Entry 5IWA (X-ray diffraction, 3.50 A resolution); this record covers chains H and A of the 21 polymer chains in the assembly.

== Chain H ==
Molecule: 30S ribosomal protein S8
Organism: Thermus thermophilus HB8
UniProtKB: Q5SHQ2 (RS8_THET8); numbering as in UniProt (aligned over 1-138)
Chain sequence (138 residues; each row starts with the number of its first residue):
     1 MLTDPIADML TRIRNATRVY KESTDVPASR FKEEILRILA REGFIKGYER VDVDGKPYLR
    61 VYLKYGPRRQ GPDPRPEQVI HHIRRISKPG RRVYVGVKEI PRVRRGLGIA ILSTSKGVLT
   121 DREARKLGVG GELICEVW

== Chain A ==
Molecule: 16S ribosomal RNA
Organism: Thermus thermophilus HB8
Sequence (1509 nucleotides; row label = number of the first residue in the row; note: 42 numbers in that range are skipped by the numbering (no residue carries them; nothing is unmodelled there); a row labelled like 190A-190L holds insertion residues (190A, then the next letters in order)):
     1 AAAUUGGAGA GUUUGAUCCU GGCUCAGGGU GAACGCUGGC GGCGUGCCUA AGACAUGCAA
    61 GUCGUGCGGG
    73 CCGCGGGGUU UUA
    89 CUCCG
    95 UGGUC
   101 AGCGGCGGAC GGGUGAGUAA CGCGUGGGU
  129A G
   130 ACCUACCCGG AAGAGGGGGA CAACCCGGGG AAACUCGGGC UAAUCCCCCA UGUGGACCCG
   190 C
190A-190L CCCUUGGGGUGU
   191 GUCCAAAGGG CUUU
   216 GCCCGCUUCC GGAUGGGCCC GCGUCCCAUC AGCUAGUUGG UGGGGUAAUG GCCCACCAAG
   276 GCGACGACGG GUAGCCGGUC UGAGAGGAUG GCCGGCCACA GGGGCACUGA GACACGGGCC
   336 CCACUCCUAC GGGAGGCAGC AGUUAGGAAU CUUCCGCAAU GGGCGCAAGC CUGACGGAGC
   396 GACGCCGCUU GGAGGAAGAA GCCCUUCGGG GUGUAAACUC CUGAA
   442 CCCGGGACGA AACCCCCGAC GA
   474 GGGGACUGAC GGUACCGGG
   494 GUAAUAGCGC CGGCCAACUC CGUGCCAGCA GCCGCGGUAA UACGGAGGGC GCGAGCGUUA
   554 CCCGGAUUCA CUGGGCGUAA AGGGCGUGUA GGCGGCCUGG GGCGUCCCAU GUGAAAGACC
   614 ACGGCUCAAC CGUGGGGGAG CGUGGGAUAC GCUCAGGCUA GACGGUGGGA GAGGGUGGUG
   674 GAAUUCCCGG AGUAGCGGUG AAAUGCGCAG AUACCGGGAG GAACGCCGAU GGCGAAGGCA
   734 GCCACCUGGU CCACCCGUGA CGCUGAGGCG CGAAAGCGUG GGGAGCAAAC CGGAUUAGAU
   794 ACCCGGGUAG UCCACGCCCU AAACGAUGCG CGCUAGGUCU CUGGGUCU
   848 CCUGGGGGCC GAAGCUAACG CGUUAAGCGC GCCGCCUGGG GAGUACGGCC GCAAGGCUGA
   908 AACUCAAAGG AAUUGACGGG GGCCCGCACA AGCGGUGGAG CAUGUGGUUU AAUUCGAAGC
   968 AACGCGAAGA ACCUUACCAG GCCUUGACAU GCUAGG
 1003A G
  1004 AACCCGGGUG AAAGCCUGGG GUGCCCC
1030A-1030D GCGA
  1031 GGGGAGCCCU AGCACAGGUG CUGCAUGGCC GUCGUCAGCU CGUGCCGUGA GGUGUUGGGU
  1091 UAAGUCCCGC AACGAGCGCA ACCCCCGCCG UUAGUUGCCA GCGGUUCGGC CGGGCACUCU
  1151 AACGGGACUG CCCGCGAAA
  1171 GCGGGAGGAA GGAGGGGACG ACGUCUGGUC AGCAUGGCCC UUACGGCCUG GGCGACACAC
  1231 GUGCUACAAU GCCCACUACA AAGCGAUGCC ACCCGGCAAC GGGGAGCUAA UCGCAAAAAG
  1291 GUGGGCCCAG UUCGGAUUGG GGUCUGCAAC CCGACCCCAU GAAGCCGGAA UCGCUAGUAA
  1351 UCGCGGAUCA G
 1361A C
  1362 CAUGCCGCGG UGAAUACGUU CCCGGGCCUU GUACACACCG CCCGUCACGC CAUGGGAGCG
  1422 GGCUCUACCC GAAGUCGCCG GG
  1446 AGCCUACGGG
  1459 CAGGCGCCGA GGGUAGGGCC CGUGACUGGG GCGAAGUCGU AACAAGGUAG CUGUACCGGA
  1519 AGGUGCGGCU GGAU
Differences from the reference sequence: expression tag (1-3)
Bound ions: Mg2+ site 1 near G21 (its only coordinating residue here); Mg2+ site 2: C48, G115; Mg2+ site 3 near A53 (its only coordinating residue here); Mg2+ site 4 near G66 (its only coordinating residue here); Mg2+ site 5 near A109 (its only coordinating residue here); Mg2+ site 6 near G111 (its only coordinating residue here); Mg2+ site 7: A116, G117, G289; Mg2+ site 8: C174, C175; Mg2+ site 9 near A195 (its only coordinating residue here); Mg2+ site 10: G299, G558; Mg2+ site 11 near C307 (its only coordinating residue here); Mg2+ site 12 near A315 (its only coordinating residue here); 54 more Mg2+ sites not listed
Reported in the primary citation:
  - binding site for the ligand 6EK: C1400
  - conformationally variable residues (loop rearrangement): U81 to A85, A792, U793, A794, G1516 to A1519

== Interface between chain H and chain A ==
Contacting residue pairs (80):
  Met1(H) - G587(A)  sugar contact
  Met1(H) - G755(A)  hydrogen bond to the base
  Met1(H) - C756(A)  sugar contact
  Met1(H) - G823(A)  hydrogen bond to the sugar
  Met1(H) - C824(A)  hydrogen bond to the sugar
  Leu2(H) - G587(A)  hydrogen bond to the sugar
  Leu2(H) - C824(A)  sugar contact
  Thr3(H) - C586(A)  sugar contact
  Thr3(H) - G587(A)  sugar contact
  Thr3(H) - C877(A)  hydrogen bond to the base
  Thr3(H) - G878(A)  hydrogen bond to the sugar
  Asp4(H) - C877(A)  sugar contact
  Pro5(H) - C589(A)  phosphate contact
  Ala7(H) - G876(A)  sugar contact
  Ala7(H) - C877(A)  sugar contact
  Asp8(H) - G825(A)  hydrogen bond to the sugar
  Thr11(H) - G825(A)  base contact
  Thr11(H) - C875(A)  base contact
  Thr11(H) - G876(A)  hydrogen bond to the sugar
  Arg12(H) - G825(A)  hydrogen bond to the sugar
  Arg12(H) - C826(A)  salt bridge to the phosphate
  Arg14(H) - C875(A)  hydrogen bond to the sugar
  Arg14(H) - G876(A)  salt bridge to the phosphate
  Asn15(H) - C826(A)  sugar contact
  Asn15(H) - U827(A)  sugar contact
  Asn15(H) - G874(A)  hydrogen bond to the base
  Asn15(H) - C875(A)  hydrogen bond to the base
  Arg18(H) - A860(A)  hydrogen bond to the sugar
  Val19(H) - U827(A)  sugar contact
  Val19(H) - A828(A)  phosphate contact
  Lys21(H) - A828(A)  salt bridge to the phosphate
  Ala28(H) - C589(A)  sugar contact
  Ser29(H) - C589(A)  phosphate contact
  Ser29(H) - C590(A)  phosphate contact
  Arg30(H) - C590(A)  hydrogen bond to the phosphate
  Arg30(H) - U591(A)  salt bridge to the phosphate
  Arg30(H) - C643(A)  salt bridge to the phosphate
  Phe31(H) - A642(A)  sugar contact
  Phe31(H) - C643(A)  sugar contact
  Lys56(H) - U652(A)  phosphate contact
  Lys56(H) - A653(A)  salt bridge to the phosphate
  Pro57(H) - A653(A)  base contact
  Arg75(H) - A860(A)  hydrogen bond to the phosphate
  Arg75(H) - G861(A)  salt bridge to the phosphate
  Lys88(H) - C877(A)  salt bridge to the phosphate
  Lys88(H) - G878(A)  phosphate contact
  Pro89(H) - C586(A)  phosphate contact
  Pro89(H) - G587(A)  phosphate contact
  Pro89(H) - C877(A)  sugar contact
  Pro89(H) - G878(A)  phosphate contact
  Gly90(H) - C586(A)  sugar contact
  Gly90(H) - C879(A)  phosphate contact
  Arg91(H) - C564(A)  hydrogen bond to the sugar
  Arg92(H) - G587(A)  salt bridge to the phosphate
  Arg92(H) - C643(A)  sugar contact
  Arg92(H) - G644(A)  sugar contact
  Tyr94(H) - G597(A)  hydrogen bond to the base
  Tyr94(H) - U598(A)  phosphate contact
  Tyr94(H) - C643(A)  base contact
  Tyr94(H) - G644(A)  sugar contact
  Val95(H) - C599(A)  sugar contact
  Gly96(H) - C599(A)  phosphate contact
  Gly96(H) - C600(A)  phosphate contact
  Val97(H) - C600(A)  hydrogen bond to the phosphate
  Lys98(H) - A632(A)  salt bridge to the phosphate
  Arg102(H) - U4(A)  base contact
  Arg105(H) - U4(A)  base contact
  Ser113(H) - A642(A)  hydrogen bond to the sugar
  Ser113(H) - C643(A)  sugar contact
  Thr114(H) - A642(A)  base contact
  Ser115(H) - C599(A)  base contact
  Ser115(H) - A640(A)  hydrogen bond to the sugar
  Ser115(H) - U641(A)  sugar contact
  Ser115(H) - A642(A)  base contact
  Gly128(H) - C600(A)  sugar contact
  Val129(H) - C599(A)  sugar contact
  Val129(H) - C600(A)  sugar contact
  Gly130(H) - C599(A)  hydrogen bond to the sugar
  Gly131(H) - C599(A)  sugar contact
  Glu132(H) - C643(A)  hydrogen bond to the sugar
Other interface residues (no listed pair), chain H (44 interface residues in all): Gly106, Lys116, Val118
Other interface residues (no listed pair), chain A (38 interface residues in all): G588, G631, A859

== Overview ==
44 residues of chain H face 38 of chain A across their interface; the contacts include 22 hydrogen bonds and
10 salt bridges. Polar contacts include Met1(H)-G755(A), Thr3(H)-C877(A) and Asn15(H)-G874(A). The paper
reports a binding site for the ligand 6EK at C1400(A); conformational variability at U81(A), A792(A) and
U793(A) among others.
Here chain H is 30S ribosomal protein S8 and chain A is 16S ribosomal RNA, both from Thermus thermophilus HB8.
Entry 5IWA (Crystal structure of the 30S ribosomal subunit from Thermus thermophilus in complex with the
GE81112 peptide ...) was determined by X-ray diffraction.
